Entry 2H3X (X-ray diffraction, 2.50 A resolution); this record covers chains A and D of the 6 polymer chains in the assembly.

[Chain A (and D)]
Protein: Aromatic Amine Dehydrogenase
Organism: Alcaligenes faecalis
Notes: EC 1.4.99.4; chain D of this document is another copy of the same molecule, construct and numbering; everything in this record applies to it too
Reference sequence: P84888 (AAUB_ALCFA); residues 1-390 here = UniProt positions 1-390
Sequence (390 residues; numbered 1 to 390; the number before each row is that of its first residue):
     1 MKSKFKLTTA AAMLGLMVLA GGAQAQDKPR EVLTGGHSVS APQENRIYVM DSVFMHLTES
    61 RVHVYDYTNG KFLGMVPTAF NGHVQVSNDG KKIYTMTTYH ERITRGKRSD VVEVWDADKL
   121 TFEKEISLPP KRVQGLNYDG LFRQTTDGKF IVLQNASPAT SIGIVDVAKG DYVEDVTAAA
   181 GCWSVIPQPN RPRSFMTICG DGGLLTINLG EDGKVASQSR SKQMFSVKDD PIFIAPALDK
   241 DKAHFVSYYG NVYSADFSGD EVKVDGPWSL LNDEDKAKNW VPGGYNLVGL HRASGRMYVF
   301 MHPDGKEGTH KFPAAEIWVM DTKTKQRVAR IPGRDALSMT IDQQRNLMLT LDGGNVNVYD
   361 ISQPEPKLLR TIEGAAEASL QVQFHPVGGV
Disordered / not traced: 1-28, 388-390
Disulfide bonds: Cys182-Cys199

[Interface between chain A and chain D]
Contacting residue pairs (31):
  Val53(A) - His56(D)
  Met55(A) - Glu59(D)
  His56(A) - Val53(D)
  His56(A) - His56(D)
  His56(A) - Glu59(D)  salt bridge
  His56(A) - Arg61(D)
  His56(A) - Glu377(D)  salt bridge
  Leu57(A) - Glu59(D)
  Thr58(A) - Glu59(D)  hydrogen bond
  Glu59(A) - Met55(D)
  Glu59(A) - His56(D)  salt bridge
  Glu59(A) - Leu57(D)
  Glu59(A) - Thr58(D)  hydrogen bond
  Arg61(A) - His56(D)
  Pro77(A) - Thr104(D)
  Ala79(A) - Ile103(D)  hydrophobic
  Tyr99(A) - Arg102(D)
  Arg102(A) - Tyr99(D)
  Arg102(A) - Ser109(D)
  Arg102(A) - Glu125(D)  salt bridge
  Ile103(A) - Ala79(D)  hydrophobic
  Thr104(A) - Pro77(D)
  Arg105(A) - Glu113(D)  salt bridge
  Arg105(A) - Phe122(D)
  Arg105(A) - Glu125(D)  salt bridge
  Ser109(A) - Arg102(D)
  Glu113(A) - Arg105(D)  salt bridge
  Phe122(A) - Arg105(D)
  Glu125(A) - Arg102(D)  salt bridge
  Glu125(A) - Arg105(D)  salt bridge
  Glu377(A) - His56(D)  salt bridge
Also at the interface, not in a pair above, chain A (20 interface residues in all): Glu101
Also at the interface, not in a pair above, chain D (20 interface residues in all): Glu101

[In short]
Chain A and chain D each contribute 20 residues to their interface, with 2 hydrogen bonds and 10 salt bridges.
Among the polar pairs are His56(A)-Glu59(D), His56(A)-Glu377(D) and Arg102(A)-Glu125(D).
Both chains are Aromatic Amine Dehydrogenase (Alcaligenes faecalis). Entry 2H3X (Crystal Structure of an
Electron Transfer Complex Between Aromatic Amine Dehydrogenase and Azurin from Alcaligenes Faecalis ...) was
determined by X-ray diffraction (same publication as 2H47 and 2IAA).
